Entry 7Q03 (X-ray diffraction, 2.10 A resolution); this record covers chain A.

Chain A:
Molecule: Ketol-acid reductoisomerase from Methanothermococcus thermolithotrophicus
Organism: Methanothermococcus thermolithotrophicus DSM 2095
Notes: EC 1.1.1.86
Chain sequence (330 residues; row label = number of the first residue in the row):
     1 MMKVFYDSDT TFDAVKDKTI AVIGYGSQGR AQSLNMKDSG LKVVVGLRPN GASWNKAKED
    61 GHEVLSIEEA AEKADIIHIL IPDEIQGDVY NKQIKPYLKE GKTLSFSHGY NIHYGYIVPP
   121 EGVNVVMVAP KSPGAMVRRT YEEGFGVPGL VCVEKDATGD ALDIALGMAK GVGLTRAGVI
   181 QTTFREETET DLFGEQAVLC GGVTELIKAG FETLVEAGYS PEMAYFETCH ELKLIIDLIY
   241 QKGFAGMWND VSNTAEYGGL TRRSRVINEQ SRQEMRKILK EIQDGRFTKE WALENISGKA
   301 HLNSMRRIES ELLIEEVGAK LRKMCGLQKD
Disordered / not traced: 1, 330
Metal / ion sites: Mg2+ site 1: Asp191, Glu231; Mg2+ site 2: Asp191, Glu195
Residues lining bound ligands:
  - NADP (NAP; NADP nicotinamide-adenine-dinucleotide phosphate): Gly24, Tyr25, Gly26, Ser27, Gln28, Gly29, Leu47, Arg48, Gly51, Ala52, Ser53, Ile67, Leu80, Ile81, Pro82, Asp83, Ile85, Gln86, Val89, Ser107, His108, Pro130, Ser132, Pro133, Gly134, Asp250, Val251, Ser252, Asn253
  - TOE (2-[2-(2-methoxy-ethoxy)-ethoxy]-ethoxyl): Glu212, Thr213, Glu216, Ala217, Arg276, Leu279, Lys280, Gln283
Reported in the primary citation:
  - Mg2+ coordination: Asp191, Glu195, Glu231
  - specificity-determining residues: Leu47 to Ser53
  - binding site for NADP: Arg48, Ser53, Asp83, Gly134
  - contacts within the chain: Lys289-Glu290 (hydrogen bond)
  - self-association interface (contacts with another copy of this molecule); pairs are residue here / residue on that copy: Tyr116-Ser297 (hydrogen bond), Tyr257-Lys289, Gln283-Arg307 (hydrogen bond), Asp284-His301 (hydrogen bond), Lys289-Glu294 (hydrogen bond), Arg286, Leu293, Ile296

In short:
Ligands of chain A: compound TOE and NADP. Asp191 and Glu231 form the Mg2+ site 1. Asp191 and Glu195 form the
Mg2+ site 2. The paper reports a binding site for NADP at Arg48, Ser53 and Asp83 among others; Mg2+
coordination by Asp191, Glu195 and Glu231.
Chain A is Ketol-acid reductoisomerase from Methanothermococcus thermolithotrophicus (Methanothermococcus
thermolithotrophicus DSM 2095); the structure, Ketol-acid reductoisomerase from Methanothermococcus
thermolithotrophicus in the close state with NADP and Mg2+, was determined by X-ray diffraction together with
7Q07 from the same study.
